PDB entry 6VVZ | electron microscopy, 3.72 A resolution | chains C and D of the 10 polymer chains in the assembly

# Chain C
Name: DNA-directed RNA polymerase subunit beta
Organism: Mycobacterium tuberculosis
Notes: EC 2.7.7.6
UniProt: V9Z879 (V9Z879_MYCTX); residues 7-1178 here correspond to UniProt positions 1-1172 (UniProt number = residue number - 6)
Sequence (1179 residues; row label = number of the first residue in the row):
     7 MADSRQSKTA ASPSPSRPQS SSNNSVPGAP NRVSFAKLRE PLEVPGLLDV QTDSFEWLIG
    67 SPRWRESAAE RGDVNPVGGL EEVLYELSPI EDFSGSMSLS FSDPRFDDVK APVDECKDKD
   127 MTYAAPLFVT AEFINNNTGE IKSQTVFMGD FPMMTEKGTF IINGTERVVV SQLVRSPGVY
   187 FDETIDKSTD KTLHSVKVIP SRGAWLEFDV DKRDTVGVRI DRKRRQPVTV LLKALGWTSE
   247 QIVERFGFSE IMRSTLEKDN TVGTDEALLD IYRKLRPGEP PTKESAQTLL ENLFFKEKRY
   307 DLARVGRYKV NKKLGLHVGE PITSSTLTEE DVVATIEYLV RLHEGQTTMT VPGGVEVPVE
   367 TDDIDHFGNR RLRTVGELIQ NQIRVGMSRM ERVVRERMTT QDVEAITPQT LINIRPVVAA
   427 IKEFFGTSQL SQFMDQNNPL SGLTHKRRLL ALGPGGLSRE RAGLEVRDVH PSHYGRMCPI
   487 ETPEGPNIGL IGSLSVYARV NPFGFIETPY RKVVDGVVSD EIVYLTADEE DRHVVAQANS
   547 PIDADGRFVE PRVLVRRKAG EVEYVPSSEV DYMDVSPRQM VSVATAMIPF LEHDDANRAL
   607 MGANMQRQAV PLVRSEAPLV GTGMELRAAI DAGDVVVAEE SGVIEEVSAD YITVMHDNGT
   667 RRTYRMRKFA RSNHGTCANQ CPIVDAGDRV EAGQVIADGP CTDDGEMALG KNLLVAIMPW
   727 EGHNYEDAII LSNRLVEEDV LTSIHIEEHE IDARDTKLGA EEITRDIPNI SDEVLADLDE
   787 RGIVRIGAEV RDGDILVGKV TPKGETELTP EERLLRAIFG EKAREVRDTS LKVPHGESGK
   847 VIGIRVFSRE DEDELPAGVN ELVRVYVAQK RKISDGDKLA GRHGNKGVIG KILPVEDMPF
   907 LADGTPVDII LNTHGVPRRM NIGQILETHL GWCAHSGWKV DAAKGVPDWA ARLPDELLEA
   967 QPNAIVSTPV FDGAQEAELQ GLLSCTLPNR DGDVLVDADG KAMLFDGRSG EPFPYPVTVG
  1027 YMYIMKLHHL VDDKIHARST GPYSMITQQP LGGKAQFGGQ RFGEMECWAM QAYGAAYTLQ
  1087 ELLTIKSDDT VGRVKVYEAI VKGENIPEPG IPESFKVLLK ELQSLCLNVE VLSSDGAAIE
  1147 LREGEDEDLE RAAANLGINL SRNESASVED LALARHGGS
Not modelled in the structure: 7-29, 1141-1185
Differences from the reference sequence: engineered mutation Leu456 (Ser450 in V9Z879); expression tag (1179-1185)
Ligand contacts: sorangicin a (SRN): Arg173, Val176, Ser434, Gln435, Ser437, Gln438, Phe439, Asp441, Thr450, His451, Arg454, Leu456, Pro489, Asn493, Ile497, Arg613, His680
What the authors report for this chain:
  - conformationally variable residues (loop rearrangement): Leu463
  - contacts within the chain: Leu463-Ala468
  - binding site for sorangicin a: Leu456
  - mutagenesis - S456L: decreased binding to Rif
  - mutagenesis - S456L: decreased binding to sorangicin a

# Chain D
Name: DNA-directed RNA polymerase subunit beta'
Organism: Mycobacterium tuberculosis
Notes: EC 2.7.7.6
UniProt: A5U053 (RPOC_MYCTA); residue numbers follow UniProt; this construct covers 1-1316
Sequence (1326 residues; each row starts with the number of its first residue; numbers below 1 keep their minus sign (Gly-1 is residue -1)):
    -1 GAMLDVNFFD ELRIGLATAE DIRQWSYGEV KKPETINYRT LKPEKDGLFC EKIFGPTRDW
    59 ECYCGKYKRV RFKGIICERC GVEVTRAKVR RERMGHIELA APVTHIWYFK GVPSRLGYLL
   119 DLAPKDLEKI IYFAAYVITS VDEEMRHNEL STLEAEMAVE RKAVEDQRDG ELEARAQKLE
   179 ADLAELEAEG AKADARRKVR DGGEREMRQI RDRAQRELDR LEDIWSTFTK LAPKQLIVDE
   239 NLYRELVDRY GEYFTGAMGA ESIQKLIENF DIDAEAESLR DVIRNGKGQK KLRALKRLKV
   299 VAAFQQSGNS PMGMVLDAVP VIPPELRPMV QLDGGRFATS DLNDLYRRVI NRNNRLKRLI
   359 DLGAPEIIVN NEKRMLQESV DALFDNGRRG RPVTGPGNRP LKSLSDLLKG KQGRFRQNLL
   419 GKRVDYSGRS VIVVGPQLKL HQCGLPKLMA LELFKPFVMK RLVDLNHAQN IKSAKRMVER
   479 QRPQVWDVLE EVIAEHPVLL NRAPTLHRLG IQAFEPMLVE GKAIQLHPLV CEAFNADFDG
   539 DQMAVHLPLS AEAQAEARIL MLSSNNILSP ASGRPLAMPR LDMVTGLYYL TTEVPGDTGE
   599 YQPASGDHPE TGVYSSPAEA IMAADRGVLS VRAKIKVRLT QLRPPVEIEA ELFGHSGWQP
   659 GDAWMAETTL GRVMFNELLP LGYPFVNKQM HKKVQAAIIN DLAERYPMIV VAQTVDKLKD
   719 AGFYWATRSG VTVSMADVLV PPRKKEILDH YEERADKVEK QFQRGALNHD ERNEALVEIW
   779 KEATDEVGQA LREHYPDDNP IITIVDSGAT GNFTQTRTLA GMKGLVTNPK GEFIPRPVKS
   839 SFREGLTVLE YFINTHGARK GLADTALRTA DSGYLTRRLV DVSQDVIVRE HDCQTERGIV
   899 VELAERAPDG TLIRDPYIET SAYARTLGTD AVDEAGNVIV ERGQDLGDPE IDALLAAGIT
   959 QVKVRSVLTC ATSTGVCATC YGRSMATGKL VDIGEAVGIV AAQSIGEPGT QLTMRTFHQG
  1019 GVGEDITGGL PRVQELFEAR VPRGKAPIAD VTGRVRLEDG ERFYKITIVP DDGGEEVVYD
  1079 KISKRQRLRV FKHEDGSERV LSDGDHVEVG QQLMEGSADP HEVLRVQGPR EVQIHLVREV
  1139 QEVYRAQGVS IHDKHIEVIV RQMLRRVTII DSGSTEFLPG SLIDRAEFEA ENRRVVAEGG
  1199 EPAAGRPVLM GITKASLATD SWLSAASFQE TTRVLTDAAI NCRSDKLNGL KENVIIGKLI
  1259 PAGTGINRYR NIAVQPTEEA RAAAYTIPSY EDQYYSPDFG AATGAAVPLD DYGYSDYRHH
  1319 HHHHHH
Not modelled in the structure: 1013-1024, 1091-1096, 1283-1324
Differences from the reference sequence: expression tag (-1 to 0, 1317-1324)
Metal / ion sites: Zn2+ site 1: Cys60, Cys62, Cys78; Mg2+: Asp535, Asp537, Asp539; Zn2+ site 2: Cys891, Cys968, Cys975, Cys978
Curated features (UniProtKB/Swiss-Prot):
  - binding site (Zn(2+)): Cys60, Cys62, Cys75, Cys78, Cys891, Cys968, Cys975, Cys978
  - binding site (Mg(2+)): Asp535, Asp537, Asp539

# Interface between chain C and chain D
Residue-residue contacts - 308 pairs, chain C then chain D:
  Arg473(C) with Arg857(D)
  Asp474(C) with Pro827(D)
  Val475(C) with His854(D), hydrogen bond (backbone-side chain); Arg857(D)
  His476(C) with Phe850(D)
  Pro477(C) with Phe850(D), hydrophobic
  Tyr480(C) with Phe850(D), hydrophobic
  Cys484(C) with Arg857(D)
  Pro485(C) with Arg857(D), hydrogen bond (backbone-side chain)
  Ile486(C) with Tyr849(D), hydrophobic; Thr853(D)
  Thr488(C) with Arg857(D)
  Ile494(C) with Leu860(D), hydrophobic
  Gly495(C) with Arg857(D)
  Gln543(C) with Leu847(D)
  Asn545(C) with Val846(D)
  Arg562(C) with Leu847(D)
  Val568(C) with Leu847(D), hydrophobic
  Met586(C) with Val846(D), hydrophobic
  Leu597(C) with Tyr849(D)
  Glu598(C) with Gly843(D); Leu844(D), hydrogen bond (backbone-backbone)
  His599(C) with Phe840(D), hydrogen bond (side chain-backbone); Arg841(D), hydrogen bond (side chain-backbone); Glu842(D); Gly843(D), hydrogen bond (side chain-backbone)
  Asp600(C) with Phe840(D); Tyr849(D), hydrogen bond (backbone-side chain)
  Asp601(C) with Phe840(D); Tyr849(D), hydrogen bond (backbone-side chain); Asn852(D), hydrogen bond
  Ala602(C) with Tyr849(D), hydrogen bond (backbone-side chain); Ala856(D), hydrophobic
  Asn603(C) with Ala856(D); Leu860(D)
  Ala605(C) with Tyr849(D)
  Ile723(C) with Val729(D)
  Met724(C) with Thr725(D)
  Pro725(C) with Ala724(D); Thr725(D); Val729(D)
  Glu727(C) with Pro434(D); Phe721(D); Thr725(D)
  Gly728(C) with Val432(D); Pro434(D); Phe721(D)
  His729(C) with Val432(D); Pro434(D); Gln435(D)
  Asn730(C) with Asp580(D)
  Tyr731(C) with Val432(D), hydrophobic; Pro526(D); Phe536(D); Arg578(D), hydrogen bond; Asp580(D); Met581(D)
  Glu732(C) with Asp535(D); Phe536(D), hydrogen bond (backbone-backbone); Arg578(D), salt bridge
  Asp733(C) with Phe536(D)
  Arg760(C) with Gly332(D)
  Lys763(C) with Arg37(D)
  Asp798(C) with Arg478(D)
  Asp800(C) with Arg478(D), salt bridge
  Glu813(C) with Glu59(D); Lys66(D); Arg67(D), salt bridge
  His841(C) with Glu450(D), salt bridge
  Asp881(C) with Glu518(D); Ala521(D)
  Gly882(C) with Val429(D)
  Lys884(C) with Asp537(D)
  Lys892(C) with Asp537(D)
  Gly893(C) with Phe536(D)
  Val894(C) with Ile430(D); Val431(D), hydrophobic; Phe536(D), hydrogen bond (backbone-backbone); Gly538(D)
  Ile895(C) with Val431(D)
  Asn918(C) with Asp580(D)
  Thr919(C) with Val729(D), hydrogen bond (side chain-backbone); Thr730(D); Val731(D)
  His920(C) with Leu579(D); Asp580(D), salt bridge; Thr583(D); Ile802(D)
  Arg924(C) with Thr808(D); Gln813(D), hydrogen bond (backbone-side chain)
  Met926(C) with Gln813(D); Thr816(D); Leu817(D); Phe840(D), hydrophobic
  Ile928(C) with Leu817(D), hydrophobic; Arg841(D)
  Ile931(C) with Val731(D)
  Leu932(C) with Met733(D), hydrophobic
  His935(C) with Ser732(D); Met733(D), hydrogen bond (side chain-backbone)
  Phe977(C) with Val846(D), hydrophobic
  Glu982(C) with Met733(D); Arg841(D), salt bridge
  Gln986(C) with Met733(D)
  Asp1005(C) with Ser732(D); Ala734(D)
  Lys1007(C) with Thr730(D), hydrogen bond; Ser732(D); Asp735(D), salt bridge
  Asp1012(C) with Arg726(D), salt bridge
  Ser1015(C) with Arg726(D)
  Pro1020(C) with Arg726(D)
  Tyr1021(C) with Tyr587(D), hydrogen bond; Arg630(D), hydrogen bond; Arg726(D); Ser727(D); Gly728(D)
  Pro1022(C) with Thr730(D)
  Val1023(C) with Thr730(D)
  Thr1024(C) with Thr730(D); Val731(D), hydrogen bond (side chain-backbone); Ser732(D)
  Val1037(C) with Lys520(D)
  Asp1038(C) with Lys520(D), salt bridge
  Lys1040(C) with Arg427(D); Gln540(D)
  Ile1041(C) with Arg427(D); Pro444(D), hydrophobic; Lys520(D)
  His1042(C) with Gly426(D); Arg427(D), hydrogen bond (backbone-backbone)
  Ala1043(C) with Ser425(D); Gly426(D); Met447(D), hydrophobic; Glu450(D); Leu451(D), hydrophobic
  Arg1044(C) with Asp423(D), salt bridge; Tyr424(D), hydrogen bond (backbone-backbone); Ser425(D), hydrogen bond (backbone-backbone)
  Ser1045(C) with Asp423(D); Tyr424(D), hydrogen bond (backbone-backbone); Glu450(D); Leu451(D); Lys453(D), hydrogen bond
  Tyr1049(C) with Asp423(D), hydrogen bond
  Met1051(C) with Val328(D), hydrophobic
  Ile1052(C) with Arg89(D); Leu324(D)
  Gln1054(C) with Arg89(D)
  Gln1055(C) with Gln415(D); Lys420(D)
  Pro1056(C) with Arg421(D); Asp423(D)
  Gly1058(C) with Arg421(D)
  Gly1065(C) with Val422(D); Ser425(D)
  Gln1066(C) with Lys420(D); Arg421(D); Val422(D), hydrogen bond (backbone-backbone); Ser425(D), hydrogen bond (backbone-side chain); Gly426(D); Arg427(D), hydrogen bond; Ala542(D); His544(D)
  Arg1067(C) with Leu418(D); Gly419(D), hydrogen bond (side chain-backbone); Arg421(D)
  Phe1068(C) with Leu418(D); Gly419(D); Lys420(D), hydrogen bond (backbone-backbone); His544(D)
  Gly1069(C) with Leu418(D)
  Glu1070(C) with Leu417(D); Leu418(D), hydrogen bond (backbone-backbone); Arg875(D), salt bridge
  Met1071(C) with Thr503(D)
  Glu1072(C) with Asn499(D); Thr503(D), hydrogen bond; Ile509(D)
  Trp1074(C) with Thr874(D); Arg875(D); Val878(D); Ile997(D); Gln1001(D)
  Ala1075(C) with Arg506(D); Gln1001(D)
  Gln1077(C) with Ile997(D); Leu1248(D); Val1252(D); Ile1258(D)
  Ala1078(C) with Arg506(D); Ile997(D), hydrophobic
  Tyr1079(C) with Arg506(D), hydrogen bond (side chain-backbone); Leu507(D); Ile509(D), hydrogen bond (side chain-backbone); Leu558(D); Met559(D), hydrophobic; Asn564(D)
  Gly1080(C) with Ala1260(D); Gly1261(D); Thr1262(D), hydrogen bond (backbone-side chain)
  Ala1081(C) with Glu554(D); Thr1262(D)
  Ala1082(C) with Glu554(D), hydrogen bond (backbone-side chain); Leu1257(D), hydrophobic; Ile1258(D), hydrophobic; Thr1262(D), hydrogen bond (backbone-side chain); Gly1263(D)
  Tyr1083(C) with Glu550(D); Glu554(D), hydrogen bond (backbone-side chain); Leu1257(D); Arg1268(D)
  Thr1084(C) with Ala551(D); Glu554(D), hydrogen bond
  Leu1085(C) with Ile1258(D), hydrophobic
  Gln1086(C) with Gly1255(D), hydrogen bond (side chain-backbone); Lys1256(D); Leu1257(D)
  Glu1087(C) with Leu547(D); Ser548(D), hydrogen bond (side chain-backbone)
  Leu1088(C) with Val422(D)
  Leu1089(C) with Lys420(D), hydrogen bond (backbone-side chain); Val1252(D), hydrophobic
  Lys1092(C) with Val422(D); Asp423(D), hydrogen bond (backbone-backbone); Leu545(D), hydrogen bond (side chain-backbone)
  Ser1093(C) with Lys420(D); Arg421(D), hydrogen bond (side chain-backbone); Val422(D)
  Asp1094(C) with Lys420(D), salt bridge
  Val1097(C) with Lys86(D)
  Val1102(C) with Tyr424(D)
  Tyr1103(C) with Tyr424(D); Pro454(D)
  Ile1106(C) with Pro454(D), hydrophobic; Lys458(D)
  Val1107(C) with Lys458(D); Ile469(D), hydrophobic
  Gly1109(C) with Lys458(D)
  Ile1112(C) with Leu547(D); Ser548(D)
  Pro1115(C) with Asn5(D)
  Gly1116(C) with Asn5(D)
  Ile1117(C) with Asn5(D); Phe7(D), hydrophobic
  Pro1118(C) with Lys420(D); Ile1254(D)
  Glu1119(C) with Arg89(D), salt bridge
  Ser1120(C) with Arg412(D); Asn416(D), hydrogen bond
  Phe1121(C) with Ile1254(D), hydrophobic
  Val1123(C) with Leu324(D), hydrophobic; Arg412(D)
  Leu1124(C) with Arg412(D); Phe413(D), hydrophobic
  Lys1126(C) with Glu90(D), hydrogen bond (side chain-backbone); Met92(D); Pro321(D); Leu324(D)
  Glu1127(C) with Ile320(D); Leu402(D); Leu405(D); Leu406(D)
  Leu1128(C) with Leu406(D), hydrophobic; Leu1233(D), hydrophobic
  Gln1129(C) with Trp23(D); Met92(D)
  Ser1130(C) with Met92(D); Pro318(D); Ile320(D); Tyr344(D); Leu402(D)
  Leu1131(C) with His103(D), hydrogen bond (backbone-side chain); Trp105(D), hydrophobic; Phe382(D), hydrophobic; Leu402(D), hydrophobic
  Cys1132(C) with Ala15(D), hydrogen bond (backbone-backbone); Ile20(D), hydrophobic; Leu314(D), hydrophobic; Pro318(D); Phe382(D), hydrophobic
  Leu1133(C) with Gly13(D); Ala15(D); Trp23(D); Ala1237(D), hydrophobic
  Asn1134(C) with Arg11(D); Ile12(D); Gly13(D), hydrogen bond (backbone-backbone); Leu14(D); Ala15(D); Trp23(D)
  Val1135(C) with Arg11(D)
  Glu1136(C) with Gly-1(D); Leu10(D); Arg11(D), hydrogen bond (backbone-backbone)
  Val1137(C) with Gly-1(D); Ala0(D); Phe7(D), hydrophobic; Glu9(D); Leu10(D), hydrophobic
  Leu1138(C) with Gly-1(D); Phe7(D); Glu9(D), hydrogen bond (backbone-backbone); Arg11(D)
  Ser1139(C) with Gly-1(D); Phe6(D); Phe7(D); Glu9(D)
Other interface residues (no listed pair), chain C (159 interface residues in all): His479, Met483, Glu487, Val561, Trp726, Arg797, Gly799, Gly896, Val922, Pro923, Leu985, Thr1046, Gly1047, Gly1064, Met1076, Thr1090, Arg1099, Glu1114, Ser1140
Other interface residues (no listed pair), chain D (181 interface residues in all): Met1, Asp3, Asp8, Asp19, Leu39, Tyr106, Pro326, Asp331, Ser428, Leu446, Phe455, Met457, Leu497, Arg500, Pro502, His505, Gly519, Cys529, Ala534, Pro546, Tyr722, Arg834, Thr845, Lys858, Ala861, Ala994, Val998, Ser1242, Lys1249, Ile1253

# Summary
Chain C and chain D form an interface of 159 and 181 residues respectively; the contacts include 53 hydrogen
bonds and 13 salt bridges. Polar contacts include Glu732(C)-Arg578(D), Asp800(C)-Arg478(D) and
Glu813(C)-Arg67(D). Chain C binds sorangicin a. From the paper: a binding site for sorangicin a at Leu456(C);
S456L of chain C reduces binding to Rif.
Chain C is DNA-directed RNA polymerase subunit beta and chain D is DNA-directed RNA polymerase subunit beta',
both from Mycobacterium tuberculosis; the structure, Mycobacterium tuberculosis RNAP S456L mutant
transcription initiation intermediate structure with Sorangicin, was determined by electron microscopy,
deposited together with 6VVS, 6VVT, 6VVV, 6VVX, 6VVY and 6VW0.
